4KN7 - chains B and D of the 6 polymer chains in the assembly; structure by X-ray diffraction, 3.69 A resolution.

[Chain B]
Name: DNA-directed RNA polymerase subunit alpha
Organism: Escherichia coli
Notes: EC 2.7.7.6
UniProt: P0A7Z4 (RPOA_ECOLI); residue numbers follow UniProt; this construct covers 1-329
Sequence (329 residues; each row starts with the number of its first residue):
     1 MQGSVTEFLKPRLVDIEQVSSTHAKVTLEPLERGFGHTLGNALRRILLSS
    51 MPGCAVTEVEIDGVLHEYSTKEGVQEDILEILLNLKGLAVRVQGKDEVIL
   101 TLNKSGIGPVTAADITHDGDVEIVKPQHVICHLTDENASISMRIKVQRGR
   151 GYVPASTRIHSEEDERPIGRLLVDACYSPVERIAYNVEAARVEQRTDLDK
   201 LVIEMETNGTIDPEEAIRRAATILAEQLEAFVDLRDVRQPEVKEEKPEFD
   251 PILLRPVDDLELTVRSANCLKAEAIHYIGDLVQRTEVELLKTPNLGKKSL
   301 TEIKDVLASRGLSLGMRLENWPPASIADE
Not modelled in the structure: 1-5, 158-167, 237-329
Swiss-Prot annotation at these positions:
  - region: E162 to E165 (Required for interaction with Crp at class II promoters)
  - modified residue: R265 (ADP-ribosylarginine), K297 (N6-acetyllysine), K298 (N6-acetyllysine)
  - mutagenesis: R45 (R45C: In rpoA112; temperature-sensitive, blocks RNA polymerase assembly), E162 to E165 (5-fold decrease in CRP-class II promoter-dependent transcription), E165 (E165K: 5-fold decrease in CRP-class II promoter-dependent transcription), R191 (R191C: In rpoA101; temperature-sensitive)

[Chain D]
Name: DNA-directed RNA polymerase subunit beta'
Organism: Escherichia coli
Notes: EC 2.7.7.6
UniProt: P0A8T7 (RPOC_ECOLI); residue numbers follow UniProt; this construct covers 1-1407
Sequence (1407 residues; numbered 1 to 1407; the number before each row is that of its first residue):
     1 MKDLLKFLKAQTKTEEFDAIKIALASPDMIRSWSFGEVKKPETINYRTFK
    51 PERDGLFCARIFGPVKDYECLCGKYKRLKHRGVICEKCGVEVTQTKVRRE
   101 RMGHIELASPTAHIWFLKSLPSRIGLLLDMPLRDIERVLYFESYVVIEGG
   151 MTNLERQQILTEEQYLDALEEFGDEFDAKMGAEAIQALLKSMDLEQECEQ
   201 LREELNETNSETKRKKLTKRIKLLEAFVQSGNKPEWMILTVLPVLPPDLR
   251 PLVPLDGGRFATSDLNDLYRRVINRNNRLKRLLDLAAPDIIVRNEKRMLQ
   301 EAVDALLDNGRRGRAITGSNKRPLKSLADMIKGKQGRFRQNLLGKRVDYS
   351 GRSVITVGPYLRLHQCGLPKKMALELFKPFIYGKLELRGLATTIKAAKKM
   401 VEREEAVVWDILDEVIREHPVLLNRAPTLHRLGIQAFEPVLIEGKAIQLH
   451 PLVCAAYNADFDGDQMAVHVPLTLEAQLEARALMMSTNNILSPANGEPII
   501 VPSQDVVLGLYYMTRDCVNAKGEGMVLTGPKEAERLYRSGLASLHARVKV
   551 RITEYEKDANGELVAKTSLKDTTVGRAILWMIVPKGLPYSIVNQALGKKA
   601 ISKMLNTCYRILGLKPTVIFADQIMYTGFAYAARSGASVGIDDMVIPEKK
   651 HEIISEAEAEVAEIQEQFQSGLVTAGERYNKVIDIWAAANDRVSKAMMDN
   701 LQTETVINRDGQEEKQVSFNSIYMMADSGARGSAAQIRQLAGMRGLMAKP
   751 DGSIIETPITANFREGLNVLQYFISTHGARKGLADTALKTANSGYLTRRL
   801 VDVAQDLVVTEDDCGTHEGIMMTPVIEGGDVKEPLRDRVLGRVTAEDVLK
   851 PGTADILVPRNTLLHEQWCDLLEENSVDAVKVRSVVSCDTDFGVCAHCYG
   901 RDLARGHIINKGEAIGVIAAQSIGEPGTQLTMRTFHIGGAASRAAAESSI
   951 QVKNKGSIKLSNVKSVVNSSGKLVITSRNTELKLIDEFGRTKESYKVPYG
  1001 AVLAKGDGEQVAGGETVANWDPHTMPVITEVSGFVRFTDMIDGQTITRQT
  1051 DELTGLSSLVVLDSAERTAGGKDLRPALKIVDAQGNDVLIPGTDMPAQYF
  1101 LPGKAIVQLEDGVQISSGDTLARIPQESGGTKDITGGLPRVADLFEARRP
  1151 KEPAILAEISGIVSFGKETKGKRRLVITPVDGSDPYEEMIPKWRQLNVFE
  1201 GERVERGDVISDGPEAPHDILRLRGVHAVTRYIVNEVQDVYRLQGVKIND
  1251 KHIEVIVRQMLRKATIVNAGSSDFLEGEQVEYSRVKIANRELEANGKVGA
  1301 TYSRDLLGITKASLATESFISAASFQETTRVLTEAAVAGKRDELRGLKEN
  1351 VIVGRLIPAGTGYAYHQDRMRRRAAGEAPAAPQVTAEDASASLAELLNAG
  1401 LGGSDNE
Not modelled in the structure: 1-7, 334-343, 934-1132, 1377-1407
Bound ions: Zn2+ site 1: C70, C72, C85, C88; Mg2+: D462, D464; Zn2+ site 2: C814, C888, C898
Swiss-Prot annotation at these positions:
  - binding site (Zn(2+)): C70, C72, C85, C88, C814, C888, C895, C898
  - binding site (Mg(2+)): D460, D462, D464
  - modified residue: K983 (N6-acetyllysine)
  - mutagenesis: Q504 (Q504P: Resistant to antibiotics salinamide A and B), N690 (N690D: Resistant to antibiotics salinamide A and B), M697 (M697V: Resistant to antibiotics salinamide A and B), A735 (A735T: Resistant to antibiotics salinamide A and B), R738 (R738C/H/P/S: Resistant to antibiotics salinamide A and B), A748 (A748E: Resistant to antibiotics salinamide A and B), P758 (P758S/T: Resistant to antibiotics salinamide A and B), F763 (F763C: Resistant to antibiotics salinamide A and B), S775 (S775A: Resistant to antibiotics salinamide A and B), A779 (A779T/V: Resistant to antibiotics salinamide A and B), R780 (R780C: Resistant to antibiotics salinamide A and B), G782 (G782A/C: Resistant to antibiotics salinamide A and B), 1 further mutagenesis entry in UniProt

[How chain B and chain D interact]
Residue-residue contacts (25; chain B residue first):
  R44(B) - Y537(D)
  R45(B) - R538(D)  hydrogen bond (backbone-side chain)
  L48(B) - E534(D)
  L48(B) - Y537(D)  hydrophobic
  L48(B) - R538(D)  hydrogen bond (backbone-side chain)
  S49(B) - R538(D)  hydrogen bond
  L83(B) - V526(D)
  L83(B) - L527(D)  hydrophobic
  L83(B) - R551(D)
  N84(B) - R551(D)
  K86(B) - V526(D)  hydrogen bond (side chain-backbone)
  K86(B) - R535(D)
  Y152(B) - L527(D)
  Y152(B) - R535(D)  hydrogen bond
  D174(B) - R535(D)  salt bridge
  C176(B) - K531(D)
  S178(B) - E534(D)
  V180(B) - E534(D)
  E181(B) - K531(D)
  E181(B) - E534(D)
  R182(B) - M581(D)  hydrogen bond
  R191(B) - E443(D)  salt bridge
  E193(B) - D410(D)
  T196(B) - E443(D)  hydrogen bond
  E206(B) - P530(D)
Also at the interface, not in a pair above, chain B (22 interface residues in all): E80, P154, A155, I183
Also at the interface, not in a pair above, chain D (19 interface residues in all): L441, E523, M525, T528, A533, L569, R634

[Summary]
The interface between chain B and chain D involves 22 residues on one side and 19 on the other, with 7
hydrogen bonds and 2 salt bridges. Polar pairs include D174(B)-R535(D), R191(B)-E443(D) and R45(B)-R538(D).
Here chain B is DNA-directed RNA polymerase subunit alpha and chain D is DNA-directed RNA polymerase subunit
beta', both from Escherichia coli. Entry 4KN7 (X-ray crystal structure of the Escherichia coli RNA polymerase
in complex with Benzoxazinorifamycin-2c) was determined by X-ray diffraction, deposited together with 4KMU and
4KN4.
